PDB entry 8ES7 | electron microscopy, 3.04 A resolution | chains D and E of the 8 polymer chains in the assembly

Chain D:
Name: T-cell surface glycoprotein CD3 delta chain
Organism: Homo sapiens
Reference sequence: P04234 (CD3D_HUMAN); residues 1-171 here = UniProt positions 1-171
Sequence (174 residues; each row starts with the number of its first residue):
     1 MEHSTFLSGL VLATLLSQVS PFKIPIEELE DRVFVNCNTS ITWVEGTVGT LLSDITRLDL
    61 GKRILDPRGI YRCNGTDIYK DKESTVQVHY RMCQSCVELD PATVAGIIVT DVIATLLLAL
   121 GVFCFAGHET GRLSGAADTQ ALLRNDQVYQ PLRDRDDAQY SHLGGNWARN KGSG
Disordered / not traced: 1-21, 129-174
Differences from the reference sequence: expression tag (172-174)
Disulfides: C37-C73, C93-C96
Glycans and other covalent adducts: N-acetylglucosamine (NAG) linked to N38, N74
Curated features (UniProtKB/Swiss-Prot):
  - modified residue (Phosphotyrosine): Y149, Y160
  - glycosylation (N-linked (GlcNAc...) asparagine): N38, N74
From the paper describing this entry:
  - post-translational modification sites: N38, N74, C124

Chain E:
Name: T-cell surface glycoprotein CD3 epsilon chain
Organism: Homo sapiens
Reference sequence: P07766 (CD3E_HUMAN); numbering as in UniProt (aligned over 2-207)
Sequence (211 residues; each row starts with the number of its first residue; numbering starts at 0):
     0 MGQSGTHWRV LGLCLLSVGV WGQDGNEEMG GITQTPYKVS ISGTTVILTC PQYPGSEILW
    60 QHNDKNIGGD EDDKNIGSDE DHLSLKEFSE LEQSGYYVCY PRGSKPEDAN FYLYLRARVC
   120 ENCMEMDVMS VATIVIVDIC ITGGLLLLVY YWSKNRKAKA KPVTRGAGAG GRQRGQNKER
   180 PPPVPNPDYE PIRKGQRDLY SGLNQRRIGS G
Disordered / not traced: 0-32, 156-210
Differences from the reference sequence: expression tag (0-1, 208-210)
Disulfides: C49-C98, C119-C122

Interface between chain D and chain E:
Contacting residue pairs (60; chain D residue first):
  F22(D) - E106(E)  hydrogen bond (backbone-side chain)
  F22(D) - Y111(E)
  K23(D) - D63(E)  salt bridge
  K23(D) - Y95(E)
  K23(D) - Y111(E)
  I24(D) - Y95(E)  hydrogen bond (backbone-side chain)
  P25(D) - Y95(E)
  I26(D) - Y95(E)  hydrogen bond (backbone-side chain)
  E28(D) - Y113(E)
  E28(D) - R115(E)  salt bridge
  E45(D) - P35(E)
  R63(D) - R115(E)
  I70(D) - P35(E)  hydrophobic
  T85(D) - N109(E)  hydrogen bond (backbone-backbone)
  T85(D) - F110(E)
  T85(D) - Y111(E)  hydrogen bond (backbone-backbone)
  V86(D) - Y111(E)
  Q87(D) - P35(E)
  Q87(D) - Y36(E)  hydrogen bond (side chain-backbone)
  Q87(D) - Y111(E)  hydrogen bond (backbone-backbone)
  Q87(D) - L112(E)
  Q87(D) - Y113(E)  hydrogen bond (backbone-backbone)
  V88(D) - Y113(E)
  H89(D) - Y113(E)  hydrogen bond (backbone-backbone)
  H89(D) - L114(E)
  H89(D) - R115(E)  hydrogen bond (backbone-backbone)
  Y90(D) - Y113(E)
  Y90(D) - R115(E)
  R91(D) - I40(E)
  R91(D) - R115(E)  hydrogen bond (backbone-backbone)
  R91(D) - A116(E)
  R91(D) - R117(E)  hydrogen bond (backbone-backbone)
  R91(D) - V118(E)
  R91(D) - E124(E)  salt bridge
  M92(D) - R115(E)
  M92(D) - R117(E)
  C93(D) - R117(E)
  S95(D) - E124(E)
  S95(D) - M125(E)  hydrogen bond (backbone-backbone)
  C96(D) - M123(E)
  C96(D) - E124(E)
  V97(D) - N121(E)
  V97(D) - C122(E)
  V97(D) - M123(E)  hydrogen bond (backbone-backbone)
  V97(D) - M125(E)  hydrophobic
  E98(D) - N121(E)
  E98(D) - C122(E)
  L99(D) - N121(E)  hydrogen bond (backbone-backbone)
  L99(D) - M123(E)  hydrophobic
  L99(D) - M125(E)  hydrophobic
  D100(D) - N121(E)  hydrogen bond
  D111(D) - D137(E)
  T115(D) - T141(E)
  L118(D) - L145(E)  hydrophobic
  A119(D) - L145(E)  hydrophobic
  A119(D) - V148(E)
  V122(D) - L145(E)  hydrophobic
  V122(D) - Y149(E)  hydrophobic
  F123(D) - S152(E)
  A126(D) - S152(E)
Other interface residues (no listed pair), chain D (34 interface residues in all): R72, E83, S84
Other interface residues (no listed pair), chain E (31 interface residues in all): Q33, V38, E89, L144

Overview:
Chain D and chain E form an interface of 34 and 31 residues respectively, with 16 hydrogen bonds and 3 salt
bridges. Among the polar pairs are K23(D)-D63(E), E28(D)-R115(E) and R91(D)-E124(E). Covalently linked
N-acetylglucosamine: at N38(D) and N74(D). The paper reports modification sites N38(D), N74(D) and C124(D).
Chain D is T-cell surface glycoprotein CD3 delta chain and chain E is T-cell surface glycoprotein CD3 epsilon
chain, both from Homo sapiens; the structure, CryoEM structure of PN45545 TCR-CD3 complex, was determined by
electron microscopy, deposited together with 8ES8, 8ES9, 8ESA and 8ESB.
